6OKP - chains E and K of the 14 polymer chains in the assembly; structure by electron microscopy, 3.28 A resolution.

# Chain E
Name: Envelope glycoprotein gp120
Organism: Human immunodeficiency virus 1
Reference sequence: B3UES2 (B3UES2_9HIV1); the construct lacks a stretch of the UniProt sequence and is renumbered around it, so the offset changes along the chain: 31-138 = UniProt 29-136; 152-185 = UniProt 154-187; 187-309 = UniProt 196-318; 312-321 = UniProt 319-328; 3 more segments
Chain sequence (516 residues; numbered -4 to 505 plus 26 insertion-coded residues; 20 numbers in that range are skipped by the numbering (no residue carries them; nothing is unmodelled there); the number before each row is that of its first residue; a row labelled like 138A-138Q holds insertion residues (138A, then the next letters in order); numbers below 1 keep their minus sign (Met-4 is residue -4)):
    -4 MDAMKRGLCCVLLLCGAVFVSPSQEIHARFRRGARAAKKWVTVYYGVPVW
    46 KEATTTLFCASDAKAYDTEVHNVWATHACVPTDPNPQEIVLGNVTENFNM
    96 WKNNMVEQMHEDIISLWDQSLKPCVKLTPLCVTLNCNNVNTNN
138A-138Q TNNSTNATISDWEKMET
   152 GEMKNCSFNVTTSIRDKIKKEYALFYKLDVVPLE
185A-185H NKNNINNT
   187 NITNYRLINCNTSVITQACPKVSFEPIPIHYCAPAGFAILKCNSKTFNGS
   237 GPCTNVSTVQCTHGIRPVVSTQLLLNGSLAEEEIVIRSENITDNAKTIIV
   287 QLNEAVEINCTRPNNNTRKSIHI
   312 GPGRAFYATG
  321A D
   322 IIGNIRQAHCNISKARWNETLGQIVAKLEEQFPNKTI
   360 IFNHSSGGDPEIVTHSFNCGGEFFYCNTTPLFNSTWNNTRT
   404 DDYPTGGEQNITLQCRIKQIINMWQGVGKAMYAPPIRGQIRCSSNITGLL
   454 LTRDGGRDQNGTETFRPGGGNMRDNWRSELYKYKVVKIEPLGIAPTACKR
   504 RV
Disordered / not traced: -4 to 31, 138A-138Q, 185A-185H
Cystine bridges: Cys54-Cys74, Cys126-Cys196, Cys296-Cys331, Cys378-Cys445
Covalent attachments: N-acetylglucosamine (NAG) linked to Asn88, Asn156, Asn160, Asn197, Asn234, Asn241, Asn276, Asn295, Asn301, Asn339, Asn355, Asn362, Asn386, Asn396, Asn413; glycan linked to Asn137, Asn262, Asn332, Asn392, Asn448
Differences from the reference sequence: expression tag (-4 to 30); conflict Cys501 (Ala505 in B3UES2)
From the paper describing this entry:
  - post-translational modification sites: Asn262, Asn295, Asn332, Asn448

# Chain K
Name: 10-1074 Heavy Chain
Organism: Homo sapiens
Reference sequence: S6B291 (S6B291_HUMAN); residues 115-220 here correspond to UniProt positions 138-243 (UniProt number = residue number + 23)
Chain sequence (244 residues; each row starts with the number of its first residue; a row labelled like 82A-82C holds insertion residues (82A, then the next letters in order)):
     1 QVQLQESGPGLVKPSETLSVTCSVSGDSMNNYYWTWIRQSPGKGLEWIGY
    51 ISDRESATYNPSLNSRVVISRDTSKNQLSLKL
82A-82C NSV
    83 TPADTAVYYCATARRGQR
100A-100P IYGVVSFGEFFYYYSM
   101 DVWGKGTTVTVSSASTKGPSVFPLAPSSKSTSGGTAALGCLVKDYFPEPV
   151 TVSWNSGALTSGVHTFPAVLQSSGLYSLSSVVTVPSSSLGTQTYICNVNH
   201 KPSNTKVDKRVEPKSCDKTHHHHHH
Disordered / not traced: 115-225
Cystine bridges: Cys22-Cys92
Differences from the reference sequence: expression tag (221-225)

# Chain E / chain K interface
Residue-residue contacts - 7 pairs, chain E then chain K:
  Asn325(E) with Tyr100B(K)
  Ile326(E) with Glu100I(K)
  Arg327(E) with Gly100C(K); Glu100I(K), salt bridge
  Gln328(E) with Phe100G(K); Glu100I(K), hydrogen bond (backbone-side chain)
  Gln417(E) with Phe100G(K)
Also at the interface, not in a pair above, chain E (8 interface residues in all): His330, Thr415, Leu416
Also at the interface, not in a pair above, chain K (5 interface residues in all): Val100D

# Overview
Chain E and chain K form an interface of 8 and 5 residues respectively, with 1 hydrogen bond and 1 salt
bridge. Polar pairs include Arg327(E)-Glu100I(K) and Gln328(E)-Glu100I(K). Covalently linked
N-acetylglucosamine: at Asn88(E), Asn156(E), Asn160(E), Asn197(E), Asn234(E) and Asn241(E) and 9 more. From
the paper: modification sites Asn262(E), Asn295(E) and Asn332(E) among others.
Chain E is Envelope glycoprotein gp120 (Human immunodeficiency virus 1) and chain K is 10-1074 Heavy Chain
(Homo sapiens); the structure, B41 SOSIP.664 in complex with the silent-face antibody SF12 and V3-targeting
antibody 10-1074, was determined by electron microscopy, deposited together with 6OKQ.
